Entry 2NRQ (X-ray diffraction, 2.60 A resolution); this record covers chain A.

[Chain A]
Molecule: Hypothetical protein ORF-c20_032
Organism: Sulfolobus solfataricus
UniProtKB: Q9UXC9 (Q9UXC9_SULSO); residue numbers follow UniProt; this construct covers 2-149
Chain sequence (159 residues; row label = number of the first residue in the row; numbers below 1 keep their minus sign (Mse-1 is residue -1)):
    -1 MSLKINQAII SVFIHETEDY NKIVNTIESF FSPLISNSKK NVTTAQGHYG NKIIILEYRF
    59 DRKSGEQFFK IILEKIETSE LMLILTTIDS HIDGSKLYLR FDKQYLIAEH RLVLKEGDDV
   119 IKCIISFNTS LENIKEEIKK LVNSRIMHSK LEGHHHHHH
Not modelled in the structure: -1 to 3, 86-87, 129-130, 145-157
Construct notes: cloning artifact (-1 to 1, 150-151); modified residue (80, 145); expression tag (152-157)
Modified / non-standard residues: Mse-1 (selenomethionine); Mse80 (selenomethionine; parent Met); Mse145 (selenomethionine)
What the authors report for this chain:
  - self-association interface (contacts with another copy of this molecule): Ser9, His13, Glu14, Thr15, Glu16, His46, Asn49, Glu55, Gly115 to Asp117

[Overview]
From the paper: a self-association interface involving Ser9, His13 and Glu14 among others.
Chain A is Hypothetical protein ORF-c20_032 (Sulfolobus solfataricus); the structure, Crystal structure of
protein SSO0741 from Sulfolobus solfataricus, Pfam DUF54, was determined by X-ray diffraction, deposited
together with 2PZZ, 2OGK and 2NWU.
